PDB entry 1KBU | X-ray diffraction, 2.20 A resolution | chains A and B of the 4 polymer chains in the assembly

== Chain A (and B) ==
Name: Cre recombinase
From: Enterobacteria phage P1
Notes: chain B of this document is another copy of the same molecule, construct and numbering; everything in this record applies to it too
UniProtKB: P06956 (RECR_BPP1); numbering as in UniProt (aligned over 2-343)
Amino-acid sequence (349 residues; numbered -5 to 343; the number before each row is that of its first residue; numbers below 1 keep their minus sign (Met-5 is residue -5)):
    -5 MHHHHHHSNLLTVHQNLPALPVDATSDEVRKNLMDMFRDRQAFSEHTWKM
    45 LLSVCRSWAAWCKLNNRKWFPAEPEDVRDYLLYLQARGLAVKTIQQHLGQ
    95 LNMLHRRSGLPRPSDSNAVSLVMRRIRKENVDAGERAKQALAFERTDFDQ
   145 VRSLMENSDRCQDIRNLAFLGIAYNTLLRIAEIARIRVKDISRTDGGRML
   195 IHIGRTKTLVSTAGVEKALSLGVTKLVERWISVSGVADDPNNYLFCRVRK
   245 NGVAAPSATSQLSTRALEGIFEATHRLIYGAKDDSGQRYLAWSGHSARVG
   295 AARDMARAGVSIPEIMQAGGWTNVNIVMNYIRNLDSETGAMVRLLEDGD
Unresolved in the structure: -5 to 17, 342-343 (chain B: -5 to 18, 329-332, 342-343)
Construct notes: expression tag (-4 to 1)
UniProt features mapped onto this chain:
  - active site: Arg173, His289, Arg292, Trp315, Tyr324 (O-(3'-phospho-DNA)-tyrosine intermediate)
What the authors report for this chain:
  - binding site for LOXP: Lys86, Lys201
  - catalytic residues: Lys201, Tyr324 (citing earlier work)
  - conformationally variable residues (loop rearrangement, order/disorder transition, side-chain flip): Lys86, Gly198 to Gly208, Asp329 to Thr332
  - mutagenesis - H289A (60-fold): decreased catalytic activity
  - specificity-determining residues: Lys201 (proposed by the authors, not directly observed)

== Chain A / chain B interface ==
Contacting residue pairs - 67 pairs, chain A then chain B:
  Lys25(A) with Glu69(B), salt bridge
  Asn26(A) with Asn111(B), hydrogen bond
  Asp29(A) with Glu69(B); Asn111(B); Ala112(B); Leu115(B)
  Met30(A) with Leu115(B), hydrophobic
  Arg32(A) with Glu69(B), salt bridge; Arg72(B); Ala112(B); Arg119(B), hydrogen bond (backbone-side chain)
  Asp33(A) with Arg72(B), salt bridge; Ala112(B); Leu115(B); Val116(B); Arg119(B), salt bridge
  Gln35(A) with Arg119(B); Glu123(B)
  Ala36(A) with Leu115(B); Arg118(B), hydrogen bond (backbone-side chain); Arg119(B); Lys122(B)
  Phe37(A) with Leu115(B), hydrophobic; Arg118(B); Lys122(B)
  Ser38(A) with Lys122(B)
  Arg101(A) with Asn111(B), hydrogen bond (backbone-side chain); Ser114(B); Leu115(B)
  Arg139(A) with Leu338(B); Leu339(B), hydrogen bond (side chain-backbone)
  Tyr168(A) with Met335(B), hydrophobic; Leu339(B), hydrophobic
  Asn169(A) with Met335(B); Leu339(B)
  Leu171(A) with Met335(B), hydrophobic
  Arg192(A) with Glu340(B), salt bridge
  Thr200(A) with Arg130(B), hydrogen bond (backbone-side chain)
  Lys201(A) with Asp126(B); Arg130(B)
  Thr202(A) with Arg130(B), hydrogen bond (backbone-side chain)
  Leu203(A) with Lys86(B); Arg121(B); Val125(B), hydrophobic; Glu129(B); Arg130(B); Ala131(B), hydrogen bond (backbone-backbone)
  Val204(A) with Ala131(B), hydrophobic; Asn323(B)
  Ser205(A) with Asn323(B)
  Thr206(A) with Arg130(B), hydrogen bond (backbone-side chain); Leu328(B)
  Gly208(A) with Leu328(B)
  Val209(A) with Asn327(B); Leu328(B)
  Ala212(A) with Val336(B)
  Leu213(A) with Val336(B)
  Ser214(A) with Leu339(B); Glu340(B)
  Leu215(A) with Glu340(B)
  Ala295(A) with Met335(B)
  Asp298(A) with Leu338(B)
  Met299(A) with Met335(B), hydrophobic; Leu338(B), hydrophobic
  Glu308(A) with Ala334(B)
  Gln311(A) with Arg326(B), hydrogen bond
  Thr316(A) with Arg326(B), hydrogen bond
Interface residues without a listed pair, chain A (41 interface residues in all): Ser102, Phe142, Ala207, Ala302, Val304, Met310
Interface residues without a listed pair, chain B (33 interface residues in all): Val85, Met322, Gly333, Arg337, Asp341

== Overview ==
The interface between chain A and chain B involves 41 residues on one side and 33 on the other, with 11
hydrogen bonds and 5 salt bridges. Polar contacts include Lys25(A)-Glu69(B), Arg32(A)-Glu69(B) and
Asp33(A)-Arg72(B). From UniProt: 5 active-site residues on chain A. The paper reports catalytic residues
Lys201(A) and Tyr324(A); H289A of chain A reduces catalytic activity.
Both chains are Cre recombinase (Enterobacteria phage P1). Entry 1KBU (Cre recombinase bound to a loxp
holliday junction) was determined by X-ray diffraction.
